Entry 3N6R (X-ray diffraction, 3.20 A resolution); this record covers chains H and J of the 12 polymer chains in the assembly.

[Chain H (and J)]
Name: Propionyl-CoA carboxylase, beta subunit
From: Roseobacter denitrificans
Notes: EC 6.4.1.3; chain J of this document is another copy of the same molecule, construct and numbering; everything in this record applies to it too
UniProt: Q168G2 (Q168G2_ROSDO); the construct lacks a stretch of the UniProt sequence and is renumbered around it, so the offset changes along the chain: 32-95 = UniProt 1-64; 98-476 = UniProt 65-443; 477-539 = UniProt 448-510
Sequence (531 residues; row label = number of the first residue in the row; note: 2 numbers in that range are skipped by the numbering (no residue carries them; nothing is unmodelled there); a row labelled like 476A-476D holds insertion residues (476A, then the next letters in order)):
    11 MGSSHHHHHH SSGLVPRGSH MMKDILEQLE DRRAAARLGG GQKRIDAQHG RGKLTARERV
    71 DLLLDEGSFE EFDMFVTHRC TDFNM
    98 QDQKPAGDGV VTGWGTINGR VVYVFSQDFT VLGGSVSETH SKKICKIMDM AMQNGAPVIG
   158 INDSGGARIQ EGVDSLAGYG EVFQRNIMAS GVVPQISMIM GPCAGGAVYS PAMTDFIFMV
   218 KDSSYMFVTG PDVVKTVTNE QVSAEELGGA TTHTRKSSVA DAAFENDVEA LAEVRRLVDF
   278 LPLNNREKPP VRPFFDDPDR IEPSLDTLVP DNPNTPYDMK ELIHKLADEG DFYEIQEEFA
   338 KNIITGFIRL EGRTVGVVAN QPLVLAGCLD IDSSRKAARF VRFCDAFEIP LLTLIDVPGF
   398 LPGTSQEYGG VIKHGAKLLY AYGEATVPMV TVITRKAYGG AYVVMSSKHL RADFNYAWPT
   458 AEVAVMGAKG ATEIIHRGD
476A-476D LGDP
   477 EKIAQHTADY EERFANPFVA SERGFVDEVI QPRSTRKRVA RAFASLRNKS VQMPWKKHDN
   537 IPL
Unresolved in the structure: 11-35
Differences from the reference sequence: expression tag (11-31)
Small-molecule neighbours:
  - BTI (5-(hexahydro-2-oxo-1H-thieno[3,4-d]imidazol-6-yl)pentanal), molecule 1: Thr-226, Val-230, Thr-233, Val-234
  - BTI, molecule 2: Cys-365, Pro-395, Gly-396, Phe-397, Pro-399
Swiss-Prot annotation at these positions:
  - region: Asp-325 to Gln-358 (Acyl-CoA binding)
What the authors report for this chain:
  - binding site for BTI: Phe-397
  - disease-associated variants - R165Q, R165W: decreased binding to CoA (proposed by the authors, not directly observed)

[Chain H / chain J interface]
Contacting residue pairs - 40 pairs, chain H then chain J:
  Asp-450(H) / Gln-150(J)
  Phe-451(H) / Glu-80(J)
  Phe-451(H) / Phe-82(J)  hydrophobic
  Phe-451(H) / Trp-111(J)
  Phe-451(H) / Met-147(J)  hydrophobic
  Tyr-453(H) / Glu-80(J)  hydrogen bond
  Phe-494(H) / Arg-42(J)
  Phe-494(H) / Phe-85(J)  hydrophobic
  Ser-497(H) / Val-86(J)
  Glu-498(H) / Phe-85(J)
  Glu-498(H) / Val-86(J)
  Glu-498(H) / Thr-87(J)  hydrogen bond
  Arg-499(H) / Arg-89(J)
  Gly-500(H) / Asp-83(J)
  Gly-500(H) / Lys-143(J)  hydrogen bond (backbone-side chain)
  Asp-503(H) / Phe-82(J)
  Asp-503(H) / Asp-83(J)  hydrogen bond (backbone-backbone)
  Asp-503(H) / Lys-143(J)  salt bridge
  Glu-504(H) / Arg-43(J)  salt bridge
  Glu-504(H) / Glu-81(J)
  Val-505(H) / Leu-39(J)  hydrophobic
  Val-505(H) / Arg-43(J)  hydrogen bond (backbone-side chain)
  Ile-506(H) / Leu-39(J)
  Gln-507(H) / Leu-36(J)
  Gln-507(H) / Leu-39(J)
  Gln-507(H) / Glu-40(J)
  Arg-514(H) / Glu-80(J)  salt bridge
  Arg-517(H) / Phe-79(J)
  Arg-517(H) / Glu-80(J)  salt bridge
  Arg-517(H) / Trp-111(J)
  Ser-521(H) / Trp-111(J)
  Ser-521(H) / Asn-151(J)  hydrogen bond (backbone-side chain)
  Leu-522(H) / Asn-151(J)
  Asn-524(H) / Gln-150(J)
  Asn-524(H) / Asn-151(J)  hydrogen bond (side chain-backbone)
  Asn-524(H) / Asn-281(J)
  Lys-525(H) / Gln-150(J)
  Lys-525(H) / Asn-151(J)
  Ser-526(H) / Gln-150(J)  hydrogen bond (backbone-backbone)
  Val-527(H) / Gln-150(J)
Interface residues without a listed pair, chain H (23 interface residues in all): Lys-445, Pro-456
Interface residues without a listed pair, chain J (23 interface residues in all): Val-118, Tyr-120, Gly-152

[Summary]
The chain H/chain J interface involves 23 residues from each chain; the contacts include 8 hydrogen bonds and
4 salt bridges. Polar pairs include Asp-503(H)/Lys-143(J), Glu-504(H)/Arg-43(J) and Arg-514(H)/Glu-80(J).
Bound to chain H: compound BTI. From the paper: a binding site for BTI at Phe-397(H); R165Q and R165W of chain
H reduce binding to CoA.
Both chains are Propionyl-CoA carboxylase, beta subunit (Roseobacter denitrificans). Entry 3N6R (CRYSTAL
STRUCTURE OF the holoenzyme of PROPIONYL-COA CARBOXYLASE (PCC)) was determined by X-ray diffraction.
